PDB entry 3QI9 | X-ray diffraction, 2.30 A resolution | chains A and C of the 4 polymer chains in the assembly

[Chain A]
Protein: Antigen-presenting glycoprotein CD1d1
Source organism: Mus musculus
Notes: fragment: residues in UNP 19-297
UniProt: P11609 (CD1D1_MOUSE); residues 1-279 here correspond to UniProt positions 19-297 (UniProt number = residue number + 18)
Sequence (302 residues; numbered 1 to 302; the number before each row is that of its first residue):
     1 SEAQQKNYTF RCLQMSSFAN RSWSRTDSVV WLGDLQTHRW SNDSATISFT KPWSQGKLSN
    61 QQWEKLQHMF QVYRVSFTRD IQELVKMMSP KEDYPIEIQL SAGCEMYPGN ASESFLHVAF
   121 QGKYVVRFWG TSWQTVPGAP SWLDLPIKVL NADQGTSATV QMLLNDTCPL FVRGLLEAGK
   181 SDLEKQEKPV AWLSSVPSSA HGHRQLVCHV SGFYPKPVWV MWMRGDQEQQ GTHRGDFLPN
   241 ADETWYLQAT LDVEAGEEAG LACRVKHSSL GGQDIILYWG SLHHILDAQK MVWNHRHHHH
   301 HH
Disordered / not traced: 1-5, 296-302
Sequence notes: conflict His-201 (Asp219 in P11609); expression tag (280-302)
Disulfides: Cys-104/Cys-168, Cys-208/Cys-263
Glycans and other covalent adducts: N-acetylglucosamine (NAG) linked to Asn-20, Asn-42, Asn-165
Small-molecule neighbours: PII (2-[(hydroxy{[(2R,3R,5S,6R)-2,3,4,5,6-pentahydroxycyclohexyl]oxy}phosphoryl)oxy]-1-[(palmitoyloxy)methyl]ethyl heptadecanoate): Phe-10, Val-30, Ile-47, Trp-63, Leu-66, Met-69, Phe-70, Tyr-73, Ser-76, Phe-77, Asp-80, Ile-81, Leu-84, Val-85, Ala-102, Leu-116, Val-118, Phe-120, Trp-133, Trp-142, Leu-143, Leu-150, Asp-153, Gly-155, Thr-156, Thr-159, Val-160, Leu-163, Leu-164, Cys-168, Phe-171
UniProt features mapped onto this chain:
  - binding site (a D-galactosylceramide): Asp-80, Asp-153 to Thr-156
  - glycosylation (N-linked (GlcNAc...) asparagine): Asn-7, Asn-20, Asn-42, Asn-110, Asn-165

[Chain C]
Protein: NKT TCR V alpha 14
Source organism: Mus musculus
Sequence (207 residues; numbered 1 to 210; 3 numbers in that range are skipped by the numbering (no residue carries them; nothing is unmodelled there); the number before each row is that of its first residue):
     1 TQVEQSPQSL VVRQGENSVL QCNYSVTPDN HLRWFKQDTG KGLVSLTVLV DQKDKTSNGR
    62 YSATLDKDAK HSTLHITATL LDDTATYICV VGDRGSALG
   103 RLHFGAGTQL IVIPDIQNPD PAVYQLRDSK SSDKSVCLFT DFDSQTNVSQ SKDSDVYITD
   163 KCVLDMRSMD FKSNSAVAWS NKSDFACANA FNNSIIPEDT FFPSPESS
Disordered / not traced: 183-187, 205-210
Disulfides: Cys-22/Cys-90, Cys-139/Cys-189
Small-molecule neighbours: PII (2-[(hydroxy{[(2R,3R,5S,6R)-2,3,4,5,6-pentahydroxycyclohexyl]oxy}phosphoryl)oxy]-1-[(palmitoyloxy)methyl]ethyl heptadecanoate): Pro-28, Asp-29, Asn-30, Val-50, Gln-52, Lys-68, Arg-95, Gly-96
What the authors report for this chain:
  - binding site for PII: Pro-28, Asn-30
  - mutagenesis - D94A, R95A: abolished binding to alphaGC-CD1d

[How chain A and chain C interact]
Contacting residue pairs (19):
  Val-72(A) with Pro-28(C)
  Ser-76(A) with Pro-28(C); Arg-95(C), hydrogen bond (backbone-side chain)
  Arg-79(A) with Asp-94(C), salt bridge; Arg-95(C); Leu-99(C); Gly-100(C); Arg-103(C)
  Asp-80(A) with Arg-95(C), salt bridge; Leu-99(C)
  Glu-83(A) with Leu-99(C); Arg-103(C), salt bridge
  Leu-84(A) with Leu-99(C), hydrophobic
  Lys-86(A) with Arg-103(C)
  Met-87(A) with Leu-99(C), hydrophobic
  Val-149(A) with Ser-97(C)
  Ala-152(A) with Gly-96(C)
  Asp-153(A) with Gly-96(C), hydrogen bond (side chain-backbone); Ser-97(C)
Also at the interface, not in a pair above, chain A (12 interface residues in all): Leu-150
Also at the interface, not in a pair above, chain C (10 interface residues in all): Asn-30, Ala-98
The authors on this interface:
  - interface residues, chain A: Val-72(A), Ser-76(A)

[Summary]
12 residues of chain A face 10 of chain C across their interface, with 2 hydrogen bonds and 3 salt bridges.
Polar pairs include Arg-79(A)/Asp-94(C), Asp-80(A)/Arg-95(C) and Glu-83(A)/Arg-103(C). The paper reports a
binding site for PII at Pro-28(C) and Asn-30(C); D94A and R95A of chain C abolish binding to alphaGC-CD1d.
Here chain A is Antigen-presenting glycoprotein CD1d1 and chain C is NKT TCR V alpha 14, both from Mus
musculus. Entry 3QI9 (Crystal structure of mouse CD1d-alpha-phosphotidylinositol with mouse Valpha14-Vbeta6
2A3-D NKT TCR) was determined by X-ray diffraction.
